Entry 6WNK (X-ray diffraction, 2.28 A resolution); this record covers chains T and a of the 28 polymer chains in the assembly.

== Chain T ==
Protein: Proteasome subunit alpha
Source organism: Mycobacterium tuberculosis
Notes: EC 3.4.25.1
UniProt: A5U4D5 (PSA_MYCTA); numbering as in UniProt (aligned over 10-248)
Chain sequence (240 residues; numbered 9 to 248; the number before each row is that of its first residue):
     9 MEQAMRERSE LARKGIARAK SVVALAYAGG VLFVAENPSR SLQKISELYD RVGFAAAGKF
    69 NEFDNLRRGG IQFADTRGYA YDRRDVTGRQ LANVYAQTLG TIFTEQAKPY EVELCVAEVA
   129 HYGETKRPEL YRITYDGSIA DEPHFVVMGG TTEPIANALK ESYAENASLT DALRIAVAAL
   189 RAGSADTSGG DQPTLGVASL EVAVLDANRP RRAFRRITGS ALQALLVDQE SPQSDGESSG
Disordered / not traced: 191-201, 235-248
Sequence notes: initiating methionine (9)

== Chain a ==
Protein: Proteasome subunit beta
Source organism: Mycobacterium tuberculosis
Notes: EC 3.4.25.1
UniProt: A5U4D6 (PSB_MYCTA); residues 1-234 here correspond to UniProt positions 58-291 (UniProt number = residue number + 57)
Chain sequence (240 residues; row label = number of the first residue in the row):
     1 TTIVALKYPG GVVMAGDRRS TQGNMISGRD VRKVYITDDY TATGIAGTAA VAVEFARLYA
    61 VELEHYEKLE GVPLTFAGKI NRLAIMVRGN LAAAMQGLLA LPLLAGYDIH ASDPQSAGRI
   121 VSFDAAGGWN IEEEGYQAVG SGSLFAKSSM KKLYSQVTDG DSGLRVAVEA LYDAADDDSA
   181 TGGPDLVRGI FPTAVIIDAD GAVDVPESRI AELARAIIES RSGADTFGSD GGEKHHHHHH
Disordered / not traced: 223-240
Sequence notes: expression tag (235-240)
Small-molecule neighbours:
  - U5Y ((12S,15S)-N-[(2-fluorophenyl)methyl]-10,13-dioxo-12-{2-oxo-2-[(2R)-2-phenylpyrrolidin-1-yl]ethyl}-2-oxa-11,14-diazatricyclo[15.2.2.1~3,7~]docosa-1(19),3(22),4,6,17,20-hexaene-15-carboxamide), molecule 1: Thr1, Arg19, Ser20, Thr21, Gln22, Ser27, Val31, Lys33, Ile45, Ala46, Gly47, Thr48, Ala49, Ala52, Val53, Gly97
  - U5Y, molecule 2: Ser122, Phe123, Asp124, Ala126, Gly128, Trp129, Asn130
Curated features (UniProtKB/Swiss-Prot):
  - active site: Thr1 (Nucleophile)
Reported in the primary citation:
  - binding site for U5Y: Thr21, Gln22, Ser27, Gly47, Ala49, Ala50, Asp124, Ala180
  - specificity-determining residues: Gln22
  - catalytic residues: Thr1
  - binding site for citric acid: Thr1

== Chain T / chain a interface ==
Contacting residue pairs (24):
  Glu55(T) - Lys68(a)
  Leu56(T) - Lys68(a)  hydrogen bond (backbone-side chain)
  Tyr57(T) - Lys68(a)
  Arg75(T) - Lys68(a)  hydrogen bond (side chain-backbone)
  Arg75(T) - Leu69(a)  hydrogen bond (side chain-backbone)
  Arg76(T) - Leu69(a)
  Arg76(T) - Glu70(a)  salt bridge
  Ile79(T) - His65(a)
  Ile79(T) - Lys68(a)
  Ile79(T) - Leu69(a)  hydrophobic
  Gln80(T) - His65(a)  hydrogen bond
  Asp83(T) - His65(a)  salt bridge
  Asp83(T) - Lys68(a)  salt bridge
  Gly86(T) - Arg57(a)  hydrogen bond (backbone-side chain)
  Tyr87(T) - Glu54(a)  hydrogen bond
  Tyr87(T) - Arg57(a)  hydrogen bond (backbone-side chain)
  Tyr87(T) - Leu58(a)  hydrophobic
  Tyr89(T) - Arg57(a)  hydrogen bond (backbone-side chain)
  Asp90(T) - Arg57(a)
  Arg91(T) - Glu64(a)  salt bridge
  Arg219(T) - Glu64(a)  salt bridge
  Arg220(T) - Glu64(a)  salt bridge
  Arg220(T) - Glu67(a)  salt bridge
  Arg220(T) - Lys68(a)
Also at the interface, not in a pair above, chain T (16 interface residues in all): Asp58
Also at the interface, not in a pair above, chain a (10 interface residues in all): Val61

== Overview ==
16 residues of chain T and 10 residues of chain a are in contact, with 8 hydrogen bonds and 7 salt bridges.
Polar pairs include Arg76(T)-Glu70(a), Asp83(T)-His65(a) and Asp83(T)-Lys68(a). Bound to chain a: compound
U5Y. The paper reports the catalytic residue Thr1(a); a binding site for U5Y at Thr21(a), Gln22(a) and
Ser27(a) among others.
Chain T is Proteasome subunit alpha and chain a is Proteasome subunit beta, both from Mycobacterium
tuberculosis; the structure, Macrocyclic peptides TDI5575 that selectively inhibit the Mycobacterium
tuberculosis proteasome, was determined by X-ray diffraction.
